Entry 4RNT (X-ray diffraction, 2.20 A resolution); this record covers chain A.

# Chain A
Protein: Ribonuclease T1
Organism: Aspergillus oryzae
Notes: EC 3.1.27.3
UniProt: P00651 (RNT1_ASPOR); residues 1-104 here correspond to UniProt positions 27-130 (UniProt number = residue number + 26)
Sequence (104 residues; each row starts with the number of its first residue):
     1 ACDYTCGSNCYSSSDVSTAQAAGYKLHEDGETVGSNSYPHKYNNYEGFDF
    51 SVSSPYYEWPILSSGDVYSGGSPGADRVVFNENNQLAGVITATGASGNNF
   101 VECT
Construct notes: conflict Lys25 (Gln51 in P00651), Ala92 (His118 in P00651)
Swiss-Prot annotation at these positions:
  - active site: His40, Glu58 (Proton acceptor)
Disulfide bonds: Cys2-Cys10, Cys6-Cys103

# In short
From UniProt: active-site residues His40 and Glu58.
Chain A is Ribonuclease T1 (Aspergillus oryzae); the structure, His 92 ala mutation in ribonuclease T1 induces
segmental flexibility. an X-ray study, was determined by X-ray diffraction together with 1RN4 from the same
study.
